4HRD - chains C and D of the 28 polymer chains in the assembly; structure by X-ray diffraction, 2.80 A resolution.

[Chain C]
Protein: Proteasome component PRE6
Organism: Saccharomyces cerevisiae S288c
Notes: EC 3.4.25.1
Reference sequence: P40303 (PSA7_YEAST); residues 1-241 here correspond to UniProt positions 3-243 (UniProt number = residue number + 2)
Amino-acid sequence (241 residues; numbered 1 to 241; the number before each row is that of its first residue):
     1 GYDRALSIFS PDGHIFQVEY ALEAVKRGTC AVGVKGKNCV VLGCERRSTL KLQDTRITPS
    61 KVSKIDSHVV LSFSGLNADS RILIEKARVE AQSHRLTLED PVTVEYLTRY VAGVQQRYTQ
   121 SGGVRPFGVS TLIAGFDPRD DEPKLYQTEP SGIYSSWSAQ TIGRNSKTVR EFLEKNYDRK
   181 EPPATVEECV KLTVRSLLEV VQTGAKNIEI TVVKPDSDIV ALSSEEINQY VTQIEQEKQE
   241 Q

[Chain D]
Protein: Proteasome component PUP2
Organism: Saccharomyces cerevisiae
Notes: EC 3.4.25.1
Reference sequence: P32379 (PSA5_YEAST); residues 1-242 here correspond to UniProt positions 9-250 (UniProt number = residue number + 8)
Amino-acid sequence (242 residues; each row starts with the number of its first residue):
     1 DRGVSTFSPE GRLFQVEYSL EAIKLGSTAI GIATKEGVVL GVEKRATSPL LESDSIEKIV
    61 EIDRHIGCAM SGLTADARSM IEHARTAAVT HNLYYDEDIN VESLTQSVCD LALRFGEGAS
   121 GEERLMSRPF GVALLIAGHD ADDGYQLFHA EPSGTFYRYN AKAIGSGSEG AQAELLNEWH
   181 SSLTLKEAEL LVLKILKQVM EEKLDENNAQ LSCITKQDGF KIYDNEKTAE LIKELKEKEA
   241 AE

[Interface between chain C and chain D]
Contacting residue pairs (64):
  Asp3(C) - Glu117(D)
  Asp3(C) - Gly118(D)  hydrogen bond (side chain-backbone)
  Arg4(C) - Asp1(D)  salt bridge
  Arg4(C) - Glu117(D)
  Ala5(C) - Val4(D)  hydrophobic
  Ala5(C) - Glu117(D)  hydrogen bond (backbone-side chain)
  Ala5(C) - Ser127(D)
  Ser7(C) - Ser127(D)  hydrogen bond (backbone-side chain)
  Ser7(C) - Arg128(D)
  Ile8(C) - Val4(D)  hydrophobic
  Ile8(C) - Gln15(D)
  Ile8(C) - Ser127(D)
  Phe9(C) - Gln15(D)
  Phe9(C) - Tyr18(D)  hydrophobic
  Phe9(C) - Ser19(D)
  Phe9(C) - Ala22(D)  hydrophobic
  Phe9(C) - Arg128(D)
  Phe9(C) - Pro129(D)
  Phe9(C) - Gly131(D)
  Ser10(C) - Tyr18(D)
  Pro11(C) - Tyr18(D)  hydrophobic
  Pro11(C) - Glu21(D)
  Asp12(C) - Glu21(D)
  Gly13(C) - Tyr18(D)
  Gly13(C) - Glu21(D)
  Gly13(C) - Ala22(D)
  His14(C) - Leu25(D)
  Ile15(C) - Arg128(D)
  Lys35(C) - Glu52(D)  salt bridge
  Gln116(C) - Ala75(D)
  Gln116(C) - Asp76(D)
  Gln116(C) - Arg128(D)
  Thr119(C) - Arg128(D)  hydrogen bond (backbone-side chain)
  Gln120(C) - Asp76(D)
  Gln120(C) - Met126(D)
  Gln120(C) - Ser127(D)  hydrogen bond (backbone-backbone)
  Gln120(C) - Arg128(D)
  Gln120(C) - Phe130(D)
  Ser121(C) - Ser127(D)
  Gly122(C) - Ser127(D)
  Ser151(C) - Ala75(D)
  Gly152(C) - Ala75(D)
  Ile153(C) - Ala75(D)
  Ser155(C) - Leu51(D)
  Ser155(C) - Ser55(D)
  Ser155(C) - Ile56(D)
  Ser156(C) - Leu51(D)
  Ser156(C) - Glu52(D)  hydrogen bond (backbone-backbone)
  Ser156(C) - Ser55(D)  hydrogen bond (backbone-side chain)
  Trp157(C) - Ser48(D)
  Trp157(C) - Leu50(D)
  Trp157(C) - Leu51(D)
  Trp157(C) - Glu52(D)
  Ser158(C) - Leu50(D)  hydrogen bond (backbone-backbone)
  Ser158(C) - Glu52(D)  hydrogen bond
  Ala159(C) - Leu50(D)
  Leu173(C) - Leu50(D)  hydrophobic
  Glu174(C) - Ser48(D)  hydrogen bond
  Glu174(C) - Pro49(D)
  Glu174(C) - Leu50(D)
  Arg179(C) - Pro49(D)
  Arg179(C) - Leu50(D)  hydrogen bond (side chain-backbone)
  Arg179(C) - Leu51(D)  hydrogen bond (side chain-backbone)
  Arg179(C) - Glu52(D)
Interface residues without a listed pair, chain C (31 interface residues in all): Arg170, Tyr177
Interface residues without a listed pair, chain D (28 interface residues in all): Thr47, Leu73, Thr74

[Summary]
31 residues of chain C and 28 residues of chain D are in contact, with 12 hydrogen bonds and 2 salt bridges.
Among the polar pairs are Arg4(C)-Asp1(D), Lys35(C)-Glu52(D) and Asp3(C)-Gly118(D).
Here chain C is Proteasome component PRE6 (Saccharomyces cerevisiae S288c) and chain D is Proteasome component
PUP2 (Saccharomyces cerevisiae). Entry 4HRD (Crystal structure of yeast 20S proteasome in complex with the
natural product carmaphycin A) was determined by X-ray diffraction, deposited together with 4LTC, 4HNP and
4HRC.
